PDB entry 8EY7 | X-ray diffraction, 1.35 A resolution | chains A and B

[Chain A]
Molecule: Isoform 2 of La-related protein 1
Organism: Homo sapiens
UniProt: Q6PKG0-3 (LARP1-3_HUMAN); residue numbers follow UniProt; this construct covers 323-410
Amino-acid sequence (99 residues; numbered 312 to 410; the number before each row is that of its first residue):
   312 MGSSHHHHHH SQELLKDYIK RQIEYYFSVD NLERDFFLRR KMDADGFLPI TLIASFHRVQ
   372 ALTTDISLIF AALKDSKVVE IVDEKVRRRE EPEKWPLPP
Disordered / not traced: 312-317
Construct notes: initiating methionine (312); expression tag (313-322)
From the paper describing this entry:
  - binding site for the 6-nt RNA strand (chain B): Tyr336, Asp346, Phe348
  - mutagenesis - Q333A (50-fold): decreased binding to guanylated poly(A) RNAs

[Chain B]
Molecule: 6-nt RNA strand
Sequence (6 nucleotides; each row starts with the number of its first residue; numbers below 1 keep their minus sign (A-6 is residue -6)):
    -6 AAAGAA

[How chain A and chain B interact]
Contacting residue pairs - 14 pairs, chain A then chain B:
  Gln333(A) - A-2(B)  base contact
  Tyr336(A) - A-2(B)  stacking on the base
  Tyr337(A) - A-2(B)  sugar contact
  Tyr337(A) - A-1(B)  hydrogen bond to the phosphate
  Asp346(A) - A-1(B)  hydrogen bond to the sugar
  Phe348(A) - A-1(B)  stacking on the base
  Leu349(A) - A-1(B)  hydrogen bond to the sugar
  Ser366(A) - A-4(B)  hydrogen bond to the base
  Phe367(A) - A-4(B)  base contact
  Phe367(A) - A-1(B)  base contact
  His368(A) - A-4(B)  stacking on the base
  His368(A) - A-1(B)  hydrogen bond to the phosphate
  Arg369(A) - A-2(B)  sugar contact
  Arg369(A) - A-1(B)  hydrogen bond to the phosphate
Interface residues without a listed pair, chain A (12 interface residues in all): Asn342, Val370

[Summary]
The interface between chain A and chain B involves 12 residues on one side and 3 on the other; the contacts
include 6 hydrogen bonds and 3 aromatic stacking contacts. Polar contacts include Ser366(A)-A-4(B),
Asp346(A)-A-1(B) and Leu349(A)-A-1(B). The paper reports a binding site for the 6-nt RNA strand (chain B) at
Tyr336(A), Asp346(A) and Phe348(A); Q333A of chain A reduces binding to guanylated poly(A) RNAs.
Here chain A is Isoform 2 of La-related protein 1 (Homo sapiens) and chain B is a 6-nt RNA strand. Entry 8EY7
(LaM domain of human LARP1 in complex with AAAGAA RNA) was determined by X-ray diffraction (same publication
as 8G90, 8G91, 8EY6, 8EY8 and 7SOW).
